8RK3 - chains U and Y of the 45 polymer chains in the assembly; structure by electron microscopy, 4.46 A resolution (low resolution: residue-level contacts below are approximate; hydrogen-bond / salt-bridge calls are withheld).

# Chain U
Protein: Virion structural protein
Source organism: Pseudomonas phage JBD30
UniProtKB: L7P802 (L7P802_9CAUD); residue numbers follow UniProt; this construct covers 1-567
Sequence (567 residues; row label = number of the first residue in the row):
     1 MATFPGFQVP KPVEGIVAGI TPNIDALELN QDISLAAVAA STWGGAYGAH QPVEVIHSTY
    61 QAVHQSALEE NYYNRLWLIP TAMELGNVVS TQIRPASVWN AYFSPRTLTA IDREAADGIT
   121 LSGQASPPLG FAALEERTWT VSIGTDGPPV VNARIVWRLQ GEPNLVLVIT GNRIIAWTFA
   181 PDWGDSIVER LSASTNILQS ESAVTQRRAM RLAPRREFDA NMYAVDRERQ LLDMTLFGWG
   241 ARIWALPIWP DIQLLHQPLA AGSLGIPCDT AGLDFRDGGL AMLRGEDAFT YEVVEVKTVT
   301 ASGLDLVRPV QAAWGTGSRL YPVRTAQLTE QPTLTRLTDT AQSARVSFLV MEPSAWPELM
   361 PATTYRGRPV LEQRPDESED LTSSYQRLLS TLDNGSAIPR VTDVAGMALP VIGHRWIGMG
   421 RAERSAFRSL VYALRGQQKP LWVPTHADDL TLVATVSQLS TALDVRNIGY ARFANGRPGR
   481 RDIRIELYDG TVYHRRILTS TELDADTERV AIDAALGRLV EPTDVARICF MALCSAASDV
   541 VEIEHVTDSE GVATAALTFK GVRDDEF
Disordered / not traced: 1-13

# Chain Y
Protein: Virion structural protein
Source organism: Pseudomonas phage JBD30
UniProtKB: L7P7X2 (L7P7X2_9CAUD); residues 1-307 here = UniProt positions 1-307
Sequence (307 residues; numbered 1 to 307; the number before each row is that of its first residue):
     1 MAYFTGTANN PADLLAKVRV HAESLGWVTD RASASEWLCH NADGYWSFNA GANQFQMAGN
    61 TGFDNSLAWN AQPGNSVQNN PYSSKGPTVA QLSGGPFTRY HLFATAAYLH LHVEIAAGQF
   121 RPVMIGSLNK RGVGYTGGQY VCGSFIYTPG QALTNNWSSH PFDGYHIQYS NSSCMLRLDG
   181 LDGGPSPEWL PFDYTTNVPR RVVGPGRGNY SSQYHPDVGL IDASANELNS STTTVPCAIY
   241 AFGAQQRSRY VGEVPDFGIC NMAFLAPGDP LVVGSDTWRV YPLLQRGTAT DFDSTSAWVG
   301 YCFRVVE
Disordered / not traced: 1, 307
Disulfides: C142-C174

# Interface between chain U and chain Y
Pairs across the interface (35):
  A18(U) - R131(Y)
  A18(U) - G132(Y)
  I20(U) - R131(Y)
  N23(U) - R131(Y)
  N23(U) - R304(Y)
  A26(U) - D276(Y)
  A26(U) - W278(Y)
  A26(U) - R304(Y)
  L27(U) - T234(Y)
  L27(U) - W278(Y)
  L27(U) - R304(Y)
  E28(U) - T232(Y)
  E28(U) - T234(Y)
  E28(U) - L271(Y)
  E28(U) - V273(Y)
  E28(U) - W278(Y)
  L29(U) - V273(Y)
  L29(U) - G274(Y)
  N30(U) - V273(Y)
  N30(U) - G274(Y)
  D32(U) - S275(Y)
  H64(U) - V133(Y)
  H64(U) - Y250(Y)
  Q65(U) - Y250(Y)
  Q65(U) - E253(Y)
  L68(U) - P236(Y)
  L68(U) - E253(Y)
  N71(U) - T233(Y)
  Y72(U) - T232(Y)
  Y72(U) - V273(Y)
  R75(U) - G274(Y)
  R75(U) - S275(Y)
  L78(U) - G274(Y)
  P163(U) - S275(Y)
  L165(U) - S275(Y)
Interface residues without a listed pair, chain U (20 interface residues in all): E69, T81
Interface residues without a listed pair, chain Y (18 interface residues in all): L220, V272

# Summary
20 residues of chain U and 18 residues of chain Y are in contact.
Here chain U is Virion structural protein and chain Y is Virion structural protein, both from Pseudomonas
phage JBD30. Entry 8RK3 (Bacteriophage JBD30 baseplate - composite structure) was determined by electron
microscopy (same publication as 8RK5, 8RK6, 8RK7, 8RKA and 8RKB).
